4FK4 - chains A and T of the 3 polymer chains in the assembly; structure by X-ray diffraction, 1.90 A resolution.

# Chain A
Protein: DNA polymerase
From: Enterobacteria phage RB69
Notes: EC 2.7.7.7
Reference sequence: Q38087 (DPOL_BPR69); numbering as in UniProt (aligned over 1-903)
Sequence (903 residues; numbered 1 to 903; the number before each row is that of its first residue):
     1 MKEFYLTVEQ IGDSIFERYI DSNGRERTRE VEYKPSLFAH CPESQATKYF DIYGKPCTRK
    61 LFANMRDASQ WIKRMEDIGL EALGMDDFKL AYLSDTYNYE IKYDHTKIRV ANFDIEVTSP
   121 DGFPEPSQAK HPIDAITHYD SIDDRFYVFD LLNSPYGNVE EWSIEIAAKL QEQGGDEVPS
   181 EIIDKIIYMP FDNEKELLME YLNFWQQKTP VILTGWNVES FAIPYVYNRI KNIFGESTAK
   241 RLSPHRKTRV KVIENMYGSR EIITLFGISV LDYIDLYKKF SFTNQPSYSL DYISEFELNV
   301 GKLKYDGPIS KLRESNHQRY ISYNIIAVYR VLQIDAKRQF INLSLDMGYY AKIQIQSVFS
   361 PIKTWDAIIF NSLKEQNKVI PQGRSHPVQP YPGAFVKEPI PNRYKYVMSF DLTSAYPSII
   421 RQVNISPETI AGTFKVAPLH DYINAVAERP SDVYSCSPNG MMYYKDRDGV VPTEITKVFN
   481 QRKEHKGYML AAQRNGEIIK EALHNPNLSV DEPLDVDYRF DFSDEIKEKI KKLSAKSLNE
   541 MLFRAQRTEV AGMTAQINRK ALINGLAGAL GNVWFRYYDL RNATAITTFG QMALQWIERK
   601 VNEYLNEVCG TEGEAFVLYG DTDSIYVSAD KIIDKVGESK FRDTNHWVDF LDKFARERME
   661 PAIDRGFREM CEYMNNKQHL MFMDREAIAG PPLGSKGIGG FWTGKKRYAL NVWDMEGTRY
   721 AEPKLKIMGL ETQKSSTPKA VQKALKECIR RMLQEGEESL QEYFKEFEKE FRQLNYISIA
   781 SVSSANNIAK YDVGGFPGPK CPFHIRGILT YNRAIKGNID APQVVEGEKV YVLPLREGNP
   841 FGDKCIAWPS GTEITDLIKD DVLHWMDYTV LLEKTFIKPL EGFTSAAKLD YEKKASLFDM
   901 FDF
Unresolved in the structure: 902-903
Sequence notes: engineered mutation Ala222 (Asp in Q38087), Ala327 (Asp in Q38087), Ala415 (Leu in Q38087), Ala561 (Leu in Q38087), Gly565 (Ser in Q38087), Ala567 (Tyr in Q38087)
Ion coordination: Ca2+ site 1 near Glu116 (its only coordinating residue here); Ca2+ site 2: Asp411, Leu412, Asp623 (together with 2'-deoxyguanosine-5'-triphosphate); Ca2+ site 3: Asn505, Asn507, Lys531; Ca2+ site 4: Asp623 (together with 2'-deoxyguanosine-5'-triphosphate)
Small-molecule neighbours: 2'-deoxyguanosine-5'-triphosphate (DGT): Asp411, Leu412, Thr413, Ser414, Ala415, Tyr416, Pro417, Arg482, Lys486, Lys560, Asn564, Gly568, Thr622, Asp623
UniProt features mapped onto this chain:
  - region: Thr248 to Thr264 (Beta hairpin), Lys705 to Tyr708 (Binding of DNA in B-conformation), Leu897 to Phe903 (Interaction with the polymerase clamp)
  - binding site (Mg(2+)): Asp114, Glu116, Asp411, Leu412, Asp623
  - binding site (substrate): Ser414, Tyr416, Arg482, Lys560
  - site: Asp621 (Optimization of metal coordination by the polymerase active site), Lys706 (Optimization of metal coordination by the polymerase active site), Asp714 (Essential for viral replication)
  - mutagenesis: Asp621 (D621A: Drastic decrease in the efficiency of incorporation of dGMP), Lys706 (K706A: Almost complete loss of polymerase activity), Asp714 (D714A: Complete loss of viral replication)

# Chain T
Molecule: DNA template
Sequence (17 nucleotides; numbered 2 to 18; the number before each row is that of its first residue):
     2 CAGGTAAGCA GTCCGCG

# How chain A and chain T interact
Pairs across the interface (42; chain A residue first):
  Glu219(A) - DC2(T)  hydrogen bond to the base
  Lys251(A) - DC2(T)  base contact
  Ile253(A) - DC2(T)  sugar contact
  Glu254(A) - DC2(T)  sugar contact
  Asn255(A) - DC2(T)  hydrogen bond to the phosphate
  Arg260(A) - DC2(T)  salt bridge to the phosphate
  Ile262(A) - DC2(T)  base contact
  Asp275(A) - DA3(T)  hydrogen bond to the base
  Lys279(A) - DG4(T)  base contact
  Phe359(A) - DA3(T)  base contact
  Ser360(A) - DA3(T)  phosphate contact
  Ser360(A) - DG4(T)  hydrogen bond to the phosphate
  Pro361(A) - DA3(T)  phosphate contact
  Pro361(A) - DG4(T)  sugar contact
  Ile362(A) - DG4(T)  hydrogen bond to the phosphate
  Tyr391(A) - DG5(T)  hydrogen bond to the phosphate
  Tyr391(A) - DT6(T)  sugar contact
  Pro392(A) - DT6(T)  phosphate contact
  Pro392(A) - DA7(T)  phosphate contact
  Gly393(A) - DT6(T)  hydrogen bond to the phosphate
  Gly393(A) - DA7(T)  hydrogen bond to the phosphate
  Ala394(A) - DA7(T)  sugar contact
  Val396(A) - DA7(T)  phosphate contact
  Val396(A) - DA8(T)  phosphate contact
  Gly568(A) - DG5(T)  sugar contact
  Gly571(A) - DG5(T)  sugar contact
  Asn572(A) - DG4(T)  hydrogen bond to the phosphate
  Asn572(A) - DG5(T)  hydrogen bond to the phosphate
  Lys705(A) - DA8(T)  salt bridge to the phosphate
  Lys705(A) - DG9(T)  sugar contact
  Lys706(A) - DA7(T)  base contact
  Lys706(A) - DA8(T)  sugar contact
  Arg707(A) - DG9(T)  phosphate contact
  Arg707(A) - DC10(T)  salt bridge to the phosphate
  Pro799(A) - DC14(T)  phosphate contact
  Lys800(A) - DT13(T)  phosphate contact
  Lys800(A) - DC14(T)  hydrogen bond to the phosphate
  Cys801(A) - DT13(T)  sugar contact
  Phe803(A) - DG12(T)  sugar contact
  Lys844(A) - DT13(T)  salt bridge to the phosphate
  Lys874(A) - DG12(T)  salt bridge to the phosphate
  Lys878(A) - DA11(T)  salt bridge to the phosphate
Interface residues without a listed pair, chain A (36 interface residues in all): Lys363, Glu398, Glu731, Lys734, Arg806

# Summary
Chain A and chain T form an interface of 36 and 13 residues respectively; the contacts include 11 hydrogen
bonds and 6 salt bridges. Among the polar pairs are Glu219(A)-DC2(T), Asp275(A)-DA3(T) and Asn255(A)-DC2(T).
Chain A binds 2'-deoxyguanosine-5'-triphosphate.
Here chain A is DNA polymerase (Enterobacteria phage RB69) and chain T is DNA template. Entry 4FK4 (RB69 DNA
polymerase ternary complex with dGTP/dG) was determined by X-ray diffraction, deposited together with 4FJ5,
4FJ7, 4FJ8, 4FJ9, 4FJG, 4FJH and 9 further entries.
